PDB entry 7RJL | X-ray diffraction, 1.50 A resolution | chains A and C

# Chain A
Name: Bromodomain-containing protein 3
From: Homo sapiens
UniProtKB: Q15059 (BRD3_HUMAN); residue numbers follow UniProt; this construct covers 24-144
Sequence (123 residues; numbered 22 to 144; the number before each row is that of its first residue):
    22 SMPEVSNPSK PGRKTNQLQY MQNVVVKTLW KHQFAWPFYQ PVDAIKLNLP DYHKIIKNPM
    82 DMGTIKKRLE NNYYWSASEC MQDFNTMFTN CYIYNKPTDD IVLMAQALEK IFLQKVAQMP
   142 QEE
Disordered / not traced: 144
Differences from the reference sequence: expression tag (22-23)
Swiss-Prot annotation at these positions:
  - region: Lys78 to Pro80 (Acetylated histone H3 binding)
  - natural variant: Thr36 (T36N: In a renal clear cell carcinoma sample)

# Chain C
Name: Serine hydroxymethyltransferase, cytosolic
Notes: EC 2.1.2.1
UniProtKB: P34896 (GLYC_HUMAN); residue numbers follow UniProt; this construct covers 270-275
Sequence (6 residues; each row starts with the number of its first residue):
   270 RKGVKS
Modified residues: Lys271 (N(6)-acetyllysine; ALY); Lys274 (N(6)-acetyllysine; ALY)

# How chain A and chain C interact
Pairs across the interface - 21 pairs, chain A then chain C:
  Phe55(A) with Ser275(C)
  Trp57(A) with Lys274(C); Ser275(C), hydrogen bond (side chain-backbone)
  Pro58(A) with Lys274(C)
  Phe59(A) with Lys271(C)
  Val63(A) with Lys271(C)
  Leu68(A) with Lys271(C); Lys274(C)
  Leu70(A) with Arg270(C)
  Asp72(A) with Arg270(C), salt bridge
  Cys112(A) with Lys271(C)
  Tyr115(A) with Arg270(C), hydrogen bond
  Asn116(A) with Arg270(C); Lys271(C)
  Asp120(A) with Arg270(C)
  Asp121(A) with Val273(C); Lys274(C), hydrogen bond (side chain-backbone)
  Ile122(A) with Lys271(C); Lys274(C)
  Met125(A) with Lys274(C); Ser275(C)
Interface residues without a listed pair, chain A (17 interface residues in all): Gln54, Tyr73
Interface residues without a listed pair, chain C (6 interface residues in all): Gly272
From the paper, about this interface:
  - specific contacts: Asp72(A)-Arg270(C), Asn116(A)-Lys271(C) (hydrogen bond)

# Overview
17 residues of chain A and 6 residues of chain C are in contact; the contacts include 3 hydrogen bonds and 1
salt bridge. Polar contacts include Asp72(A)-Arg270(C), Trp57(A)-Ser275(C) and Tyr115(A)-Arg270(C). The paper
describes a contact between Asp72(A) and Arg270(C); a hydrogen bond between Asn116(A) and Lys271(C).
Chain A is Bromodomain-containing protein 3 (Homo sapiens) and chain C is Serine hydroxymethyltransferase,
cytosolic; the structure, Crystal structure of human Bromodomain containing protein 3 (BRD3) in complex with
SHMT, was determined by X-ray diffraction, deposited together with 7RJK, 7RJM, 7RJN and 7RJO.
